PDB entry 6P2S | X-ray diffraction, 1.65 A resolution | chains A and C of the 3 polymer chains in the assembly

# Chain A
Name: MHC class I antigen
Organism: Homo sapiens
UniProtKB: R4ZGR5 (R4ZGR5_HUMAN); residues 1-276 here correspond to UniProt positions 25-300 (UniProt number = residue number + 24)
Sequence (276 residues; each row starts with the number of its first residue):
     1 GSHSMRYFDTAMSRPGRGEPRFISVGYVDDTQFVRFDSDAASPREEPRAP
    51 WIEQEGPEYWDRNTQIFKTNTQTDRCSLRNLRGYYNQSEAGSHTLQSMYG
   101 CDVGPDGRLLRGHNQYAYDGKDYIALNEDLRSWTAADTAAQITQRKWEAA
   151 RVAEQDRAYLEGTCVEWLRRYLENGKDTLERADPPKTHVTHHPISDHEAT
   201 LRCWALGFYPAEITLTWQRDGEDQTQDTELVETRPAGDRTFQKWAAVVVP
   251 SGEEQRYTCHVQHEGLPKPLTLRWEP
Not modelled in the structure: 276
Sequence notes: engineered mutation Cys76 (Glu100 in R4ZGR5)
Cystine bridges: Cys101-Cys164, Cys203-Cys259
What the authors report for this chain:
  - conformationally variable residues (side-chain flip): Arg62

# Chain C
Name: MHC I-peptide
Sequence (11 residues; numbered -1 to 9; the number before each row is that of its first residue; numbers below 1 keep their minus sign (Arg-1 is residue -1)):
    -1 RAAAAKKKYCL
Not modelled in the structure: -1 to 0
Modified residues: Ala0 (N-methyl-L-alanine; MAA)

# How chain A and chain C interact
Residue-residue contacts - 47 pairs, chain A then chain C:
  Tyr7(A) - Ala2(C)
  Tyr7(A) - Ala3(C)  hydrogen bond (side chain-backbone)
  Asp9(A) - Lys6(C)  salt bridge
  Phe22(A) - Lys6(C)
  Asn63(A) - Ala1(C)
  Asn63(A) - Ala2(C)  hydrogen bond (side chain-backbone)
  Asn63(A) - Ala3(C)  hydrogen bond (side chain-backbone)
  Ile66(A) - Ala1(C)  hydrophobic
  Ile66(A) - Ala3(C)
  Ile66(A) - Lys4(C)
  Ile66(A) - Lys5(C)
  Phe67(A) - Ala3(C)  hydrophobic
  Asn70(A) - Lys4(C)  hydrogen bond (side chain-backbone)
  Asn70(A) - Lys5(C)
  Asn70(A) - Lys6(C)  hydrogen bond (side chain-backbone)
  Thr73(A) - Lys6(C)
  Thr73(A) - Tyr7(C)
  Thr73(A) - Cys8(C)
  Asp74(A) - Lys6(C)  salt bridge
  Cys76(A) - Cys8(C)  disulfide
  Ser77(A) - Tyr7(C)
  Ser77(A) - Cys8(C)
  Ser77(A) - Leu9(C)  hydrogen bond (side chain-backbone)
  Asn80(A) - Cys8(C)  hydrogen bond
  Asn80(A) - Leu9(C)  hydrogen bond (side chain-backbone)
  Tyr84(A) - Leu9(C)  hydrogen bond (side chain-backbone)
  Leu95(A) - Leu9(C)  hydrophobic
  Ser97(A) - Lys6(C)  hydrogen bond
  Tyr99(A) - Ala3(C)
  Tyr99(A) - Lys4(C)  hydrogen bond (side chain-backbone)
  Asn114(A) - Lys4(C)
  Tyr116(A) - Lys6(C)
  Tyr116(A) - Leu9(C)  hydrophobic
  Tyr123(A) - Leu9(C)  hydrophobic
  Thr143(A) - Leu9(C)  hydrogen bond (side chain-backbone)
  Trp147(A) - Tyr7(C)
  Trp147(A) - Cys8(C)  hydrogen bond (side chain-backbone)
  Trp147(A) - Leu9(C)  hydrophobic
  Val152(A) - Tyr7(C)  hydrophobic
  Gln155(A) - Tyr7(C)
  Asp156(A) - Lys4(C)  salt bridge
  Tyr159(A) - Ala2(C)  hydrogen bond (side chain-backbone)
  Tyr159(A) - Ala3(C)
  Tyr159(A) - Lys4(C)
  Thr163(A) - Ala1(C)
  Trp167(A) - Ala1(C)
  Tyr171(A) - Ala2(C)
Interface residues without a listed pair, chain A (32 interface residues in all): Met5, Phe33, Tyr59, Leu81
Inter-chain disulfides: Cys76(A)-Cys8(C)
Interface features reported in the paper:
  - interface residues, chain A: Asn63(A), Cys76(A), Tyr159(A)

# Overview
The interface between chain A and chain C involves 32 residues on one side and 9 on the other, with 1
disulfide bond, 14 hydrogen bonds and 3 salt bridges. Among the polar pairs are Asp9(A)-Lys6(C),
Asp74(A)-Lys6(C) and Asp156(A)-Lys4(C). From the paper: interface residues Asn63(A), Cys76(A) and Tyr159(A);
conformational variability at Arg62(A).
Chain A is MHC class I antigen (Homo sapiens) and chain C is MHC I-peptide; the structure, Structure of a
nested set of N-terminally extended MHC I-peptides provide novel insights into antigen processing ..., was
determined by X-ray diffraction (same publication as 6P23, 6P27, 6P2C and 6P2F).
